PDB entry 8XFE | electron microscopy, 2.98 A resolution | chains A and B of the 5 polymer chains in the assembly

# Chain A (and B)
Protein: Dsr2(h171a)
From: Bacillus sp. DSM 5850
Notes: chain B of this document is another copy of the same molecule, construct and numbering; everything in this record applies to it too
Amino-acid sequence (1005 residues; each row starts with the number of its first residue):
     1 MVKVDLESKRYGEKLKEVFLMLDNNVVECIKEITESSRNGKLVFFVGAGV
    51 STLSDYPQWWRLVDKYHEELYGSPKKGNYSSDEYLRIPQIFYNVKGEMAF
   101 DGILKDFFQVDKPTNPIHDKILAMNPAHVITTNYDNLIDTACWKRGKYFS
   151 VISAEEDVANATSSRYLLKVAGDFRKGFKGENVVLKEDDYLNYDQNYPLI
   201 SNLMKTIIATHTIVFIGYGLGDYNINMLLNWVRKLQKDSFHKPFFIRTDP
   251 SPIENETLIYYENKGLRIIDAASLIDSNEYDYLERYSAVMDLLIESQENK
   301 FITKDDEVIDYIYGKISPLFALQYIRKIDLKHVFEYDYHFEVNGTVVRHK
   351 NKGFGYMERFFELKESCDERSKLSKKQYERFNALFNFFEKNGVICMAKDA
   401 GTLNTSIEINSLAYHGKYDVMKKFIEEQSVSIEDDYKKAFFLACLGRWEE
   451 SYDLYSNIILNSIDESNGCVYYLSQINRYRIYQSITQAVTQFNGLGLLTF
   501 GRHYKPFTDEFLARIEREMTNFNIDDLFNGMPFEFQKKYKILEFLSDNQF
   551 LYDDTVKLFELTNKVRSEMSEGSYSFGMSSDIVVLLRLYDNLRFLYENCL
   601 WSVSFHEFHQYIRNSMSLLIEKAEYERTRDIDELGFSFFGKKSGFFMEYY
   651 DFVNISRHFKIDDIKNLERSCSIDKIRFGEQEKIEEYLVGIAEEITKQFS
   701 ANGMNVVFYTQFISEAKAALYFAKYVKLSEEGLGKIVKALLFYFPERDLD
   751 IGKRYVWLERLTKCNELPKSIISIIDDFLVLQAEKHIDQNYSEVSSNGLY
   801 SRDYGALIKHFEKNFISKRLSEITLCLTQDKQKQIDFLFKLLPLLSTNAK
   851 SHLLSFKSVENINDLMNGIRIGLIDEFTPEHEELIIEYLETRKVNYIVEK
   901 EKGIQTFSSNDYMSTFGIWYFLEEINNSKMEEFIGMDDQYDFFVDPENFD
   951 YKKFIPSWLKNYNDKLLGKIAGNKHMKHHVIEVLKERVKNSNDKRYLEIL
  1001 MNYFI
Unresolved in the structure: 1-24 (chain B: 1-21)
What the authors report for this chain:
  - mutagenesis - Y71A, Y71A/R86A, Y71A/Y260A, Y71A/R86A/Y260A, Y260A, H349A, Y504A/K505A, Y574A/F576A/G577A, N702A/G703A/M704A, N961A: decreased catalytic activity
  - mutagenesis - R86A: unchanged catalytic activity
  - catalytic residues: Asn133 (from molecular simulation)
  - mutagenesis - N133A: abolished catalytic activity

# Chain A / chain B interface
Residue-residue contacts - 130 pairs, chain A then chain B:
  Trp143(A) - Ile459(B)
  Trp143(A) - Ile463(B)  hydrophobic
  Trp143(A) - Tyr471(B)  hydrogen bond (backbone-side chain)
  Lys144(A) - Ile459(B)
  Lys144(A) - Leu460(B)
  Lys144(A) - Arg478(B)
  Arg145(A) - Tyr471(B)  hydrogen bond (backbone-side chain)
  Arg145(A) - Gln475(B)
  Gly146(A) - Phe522(B)
  Gly146(A) - Asp526(B)
  Lys147(A) - Gly530(B)
  Tyr148(A) - Gly530(B)  hydrogen bond (backbone-backbone)
  Tyr148(A) - Met531(B)  hydrophobic
  Tyr148(A) - Pro532(B)
  Glu155(A) - Gln236(B)
  Glu155(A) - Ser239(B)
  Val158(A) - Ala209(B)  hydrophobic
  Val158(A) - Thr210(B)
  Ala159(A) - Ala209(B)
  Ala159(A) - Ser239(B)
  Ala159(A) - His241(B)
  Thr162(A) - Pro532(B)
  Ser163(A) - Met531(B)
  Ser163(A) - Pro532(B)
  Pro198(A) - Leu235(B)  hydrophobic
  Leu199(A) - Ala209(B)  hydrophobic
  Leu199(A) - Trp231(B)  hydrophobic
  Leu199(A) - Leu235(B)  hydrophobic
  Leu199(A) - Ser239(B)
  Asn202(A) - Asn202(B)
  Asn202(A) - Thr206(B)  hydrogen bond (backbone-side chain)
  Asn202(A) - Trp231(B)
  Leu203(A) - Thr206(B)
  Lys205(A) - Asn202(B)
  Thr206(A) - Asn202(B)
  Thr206(A) - Leu203(B)
  Thr206(A) - Thr206(B)  hydrogen bond
  Ala209(A) - Ala159(B)
  Ala209(A) - Leu199(B)  hydrophobic
  Thr210(A) - Val158(B)
  Trp231(A) - Leu199(B)  hydrophobic
  Leu235(A) - Pro198(B)  hydrophobic
  Leu235(A) - Leu199(B)  hydrophobic
  Gln236(A) - Asn196(B)
  Ser239(A) - Glu155(B)  hydrogen bond (side chain-backbone)
  Ser239(A) - Leu199(B)
  His241(A) - Ala159(B)  hydrogen bond (side chain-backbone)
  Tyr336(A) - Asp525(B)
  Leu460(A) - Trp143(B)
  Leu460(A) - Lys144(B)
  Ile463(A) - Trp143(B)  hydrophobic
  Ile463(A) - Tyr148(B)  hydrophobic
  Tyr471(A) - Gly146(B)  hydrogen bond (side chain-backbone)
  Gln475(A) - Gly146(B)  hydrogen bond (side chain-backbone)
  Thr520(A) - Arg145(B)
  Asn521(A) - Ala123(B)
  Asn521(A) - Gln297(B)  hydrogen bond
  Met531(A) - Ser163(B)
  Pro532(A) - Tyr148(B)  hydrophobic
  Pro532(A) - Thr162(B)
  Pro532(A) - Ser163(B)
  Phe533(A) - Thr162(B)  hydrogen bond (backbone-backbone)
  Phe533(A) - Ser163(B)
  Phe533(A) - Ser164(B)
  Gln549(A) - Tyr552(B)
  Leu551(A) - Tyr552(B)
  Tyr552(A) - Asp547(B)  hydrogen bond
  Tyr552(A) - Gln549(B)
  Tyr552(A) - Tyr552(B)  hydrophobic
  Asp553(A) - Asn548(B)  hydrogen bond
  Thr555(A) - Tyr552(B)
  Thr555(A) - Thr555(B)
  Val556(A) - Asn548(B)
  Val556(A) - Glu607(B)
  Phe559(A) - Thr555(B)
  Phe559(A) - Phe559(B)  hydrophobic
  Phe559(A) - Gln610(B)  hydrogen bond (backbone-side chain)
  Phe559(A) - Tyr611(B)  hydrophobic
  Phe559(A) - Asn614(B)
  Glu560(A) - Gln610(B)
  Asn563(A) - Arg613(B)  hydrogen bond (backbone-side chain)
  Asn563(A) - Asn614(B)  hydrogen bond
  Lys564(A) - Gln610(B)
  Lys564(A) - Arg613(B)
  Arg566(A) - Asp662(B)
  Arg566(A) - Asp663(B)
  Arg566(A) - Asn666(B)
  Ser567(A) - Asp662(B)
  Ser570(A) - Asp662(B)
  Gln610(A) - Val556(B)
  Asn614(A) - Phe559(B)
  Leu618(A) - Phe559(B)  hydrophobic
  Tyr625(A) - Arg669(B)  hydrogen bond
  Thr628(A) - Arg987(B)  hydrogen bond (backbone-side chain)
  Thr628(A) - Asn990(B)
  Arg629(A) - Arg669(B)
  Arg629(A) - Ser991(B)
  Arg629(A) - Asp993(B)  salt bridge
  Ile631(A) - Pro956(B)
  Ile631(A) - Glu986(B)
  Ile631(A) - Arg987(B)
  Asp632(A) - Ile955(B)
  Asp632(A) - Ser957(B)  hydrogen bond (backbone-side chain)
  Asp632(A) - Arg987(B)  salt bridge
  Asp632(A) - Asp993(B)
  Asp632(A) - Tyr996(B)  hydrogen bond
  Glu633(A) - Ile955(B)
  Glu633(A) - Ser957(B)
  Phe636(A) - Glu986(B)
  Ser637(A) - Lys952(B)  hydrogen bond (side chain-backbone)
  Asn666(A) - Ser567(B)
  Arg669(A) - Asn563(B)  hydrogen bond (side chain-backbone)
  Arg669(A) - Arg566(B)  hydrogen bond (side chain-backbone)
  Arg669(A) - Ser567(B)
  Arg669(A) - Ser570(B)
  Ile981(A) - Ile1005(B)  hydrophobic
  Lys985(A) - Met1001(B)  hydrogen bond (side chain-backbone)
  Lys985(A) - Ile1005(B)  hydrogen bond (side chain-backbone)
  Arg987(A) - Asp630(B)  salt bridge
  Val988(A) - Met1001(B)  hydrophobic
  Ser991(A) - Thr628(B)
  Ser991(A) - Asp630(B)
  Asn992(A) - Thr628(B)
  Leu997(A) - Val988(B)  hydrophobic
  Leu997(A) - Leu997(B)  hydrophobic
  Met1001(A) - Lys985(B)  hydrogen bond (backbone-side chain)
  Met1001(A) - Val988(B)  hydrophobic
  Ile1005(A) - Ile981(B)  hydrophobic
  Ile1005(A) - Lys985(B)
  Ile1005(A) - Ile1005(B)  hydrophobic
Interface residues without a listed pair, chain A (88 interface residues in all): Glu156, Tyr166, Gln195, Asn196, Lys234, Phe240, Lys350, Ile459, Arg478, Asp526, Gly530, Lys540, Phe550, Leu558, Glu607, Glu621, Arg627, Leu634, Leu1000
Interface residues without a listed pair, chain B (93 interface residues in all): Lys147, Glu156, Ala161, Arg165, Tyr166, Lys234, Ile294, Thr520, Asn523, Leu527, Phe533, Phe544, Leu551, His606, Arg629, Lys953, Leu1000

# In short
Chain A and chain B form an interface of 88 and 93 residues respectively, with 26 hydrogen bonds and 3 salt
bridges. Polar pairs include Arg629(A)-Asp993(B), Asp632(A)-Arg987(B) and Arg987(A)-Asp630(B). The paper
reports the catalytic residue Asn133(A); Y71A, Y71A/R86A and Y71A/Y260A of chain A, among others, reduce
catalytic activity; 12 substitutions were tested in all.
Chain A and chain B are both Dsr2(h171a) (Bacillus sp. DSM 5850); the structure, Cryo-EM structure of
defence-associated sirtuin 2 (DSR2) H171A protein in complex with DSR anti-defence 1(DSAD1), was determined by
electron microscopy, deposited together with 8XEW and 8XFF.
